Entry 4DR7 (X-ray diffraction, 3.75 A resolution); this record covers chains A and E of the 25 polymer chains in the assembly.

== Chain A ==
Molecule: 16S rRNA
Organism: Thermus thermophilus
Sequence (1522 nucleotides; each row starts with the number of its first residue; note: 42 numbers in that range are skipped by the numbering (no residue carries them; nothing is unmodelled there); a row labelled like 190A-190L holds insertion residues (190A, then the next letters in order); numbering starts at 0):
     0 UUUGUUGGAG AGUUUGAUCC UGGCUCAGGG UGAACGCUGG CGGCGUGCCU AAGACAUGCA
    60 AGUCGUGCGG G
    73 CCGCGGGGUU UU
    88 ACUCCG
    95 UGGUC
   101 AGCGGCGGAC GGGUGAGUAA CGCGUGGGU
  129A G
   130 ACCUACCCGG AAGAGGGGGA CAACCCGGGG AAACUCGGGC UAAUCCCCCA UGUGGACCCG
   190 C
190A-190L CCCUUGGGGUGU
   191 GUCCAAAGGG CUUU
   216 GCCCGCUUCC GGAUGGGCCC GCGUCCCAUC AGCUAGUUGG UGGGGUAAUG GCCCACCAAG
   276 GCGACGACGG GUAGCCGGUC UGAGAGGAUG GCCGGCCACA GGGGCACUGA GACACGGGCC
   336 CCACUCCUAC GGGAGGCAGC AGUUAGGAAU CUUCCGCAAU GGGCGCAAGC CUGACGGAGC
   396 GACGCCGCUU GGAGGAAGAA GCCCUUCGGG GUGUAAACUC CUGAA
   442 CCCGGGACGA AACCCCCGAC GA
   474 GGGGACUGAC GGUACCGGG
   494 GUAAUAGCGC CGGCCAACUC CGUGCCAGCA GCCGCGGUAA UACGGAGGGC GCGAGCGUUA
   554 CCCGGAUUCA CUGGGCGUAA AGGGCGUGUA GGCGGCCUGG GGCGUCCCAU GUGAAAGACC
   614 ACGGCUCAAC CGUGGGGGAG CGUGGGAUAC GCUCAGGCUA GACGGUGGGA GAGGGUGGUG
   674 GAAUUCCCGG AGUAGCGGUG AAAUGCGCAG AUACCGGGAG GAACGCCGAU GGCGAAGGCA
   734 GCCACCUGGU CCACCCGUGA CGCUGAGGCG CGAAAGCGUG GGGAGCAAAC CGGAUUAGAU
   794 ACCCGGGUAG UCCACGCCCU AAACGAUGCG CGCUAGGUCU CUGGGUCU
   848 CCUGGGGGCC GAAGCUAACG CGUUAAGCGC GCCGCCUGGG GAGUACGGCC GCAAGGCUGA
   908 AACUCAAAGG AAUUGACGGG GGCCCGCACA AGCGGUGGAG CAUGUGGUUU AAUUCGAAGX
   968 AACGCGAAGA ACCUUACCAG GCCUUGACAU GCUAGG
 1003A G
  1004 AACCCGGGUG AAAGCCUGGG GUGCCCC
1030A-1030D GCGA
  1031 GGGGAGCCCU AGCACAGGUG CUGCAUGGCC GUCGUCAGCU CGUGCCGUGA GGUGUUGGGU
  1091 UAAGUCCCGC AACGAGCGCA ACCCCCGCCG UUAGUUGCCA GCGGUUCGGC CGGGCACUCU
  1151 AACGGGACUG CCCGCGAAA
  1171 GCGGGAGGAA GGAGGGGACG ACGUCUGGUC AGCAUGGCCC UUACGGCCUG GGCGACACAC
  1231 GUGCUACAAU GCCCACUACA AAGCGAUGCC ACCCGGCAAC GGGGAGCUAA UCGCAAAAAG
  1291 GUGGGCCCAG UUCGGAUUGG GGUCUGCAAC CCGACCCCAU GAAGCCGGAA UCGCUAGUAA
  1351 UCGCGGAUCA G
 1361A C
  1362 CAUGCCGCGG UGAAUACGUU CCCGGGCCUU GUACACACXG CCXGUXACGC CAUGGGAGCG
  1422 GGCUCUACCC GAAGUCGCCG GG
  1446 AGCCUACGGG
  1459 CAGGCGCCGA GGGUAGGGCC CGUGACUGGG GCGAAGUCGU AACAAGGUAG CUGUACCGGA
  1519 AGGUGCGGCU GGAUCCACUC CUUUCU
Disordered / not traced: 0-4, 1541-1544
Construct notes: conflict C1534 (A2157 in M26923.1), A1535 (C2158 in M26923.1)
Modified residues: PSU (pseudouridine-5'-monophosphate) at position 516, 7MG (7N-methyl-8-hydroguanosine-5'-monophosphate) at position 527, M2G (N2-dimethylguanosine-5'-monophosphate) at position 966, 5MC (5-methylcytidine-5'-monophosphate) at position 967, 2MG (2N-methylguanosine-5'-monophosphate) at position 1207, 5MC (5-methylcytidine-5'-monophosphate) at position 1400, 4OC (4n,o2'-methylcytidine-5'-monophosphate) at position 1402, 5MC (5-methylcytidine-5'-monophosphate) at position 1404, 5MC (5-methylcytidine-5'-monophosphate) at position 1407, UR3 (3-methyluridine-5'-monophoshate) at position 1498, MA6 (6N-dimethyladenosine-5'-monophoshate) at position 1518, MA6 (6N-dimethyladenosine-5'-monophoshate) at position 1519, PSU (pseudouridine-5'-monophosphate) at position 1540, PSU (pseudouridine-5'-monophosphate) at position 1541
Bound ions: Mg2+ site 1 near U5 (its only coordinating residue here); Mg2+ site 2: U12, G21; Mg2+ site 3 near G21 (its only coordinating residue here); Mg2+ site 4: C48, G115; Mg2+ site 5: A59, U387; Mg2+ site 6 near G61 (its only coordinating residue here); Mg2+ site 7 near U62 (its only coordinating residue here); Mg2+ site 8 near U65 (its only coordinating residue here); Mg2+ site 9: G107, G324, G326; Mg2+ site 10 near A109 (its only coordinating residue here); Mg2+ site 11 near G111 (its only coordinating residue here); Mg2+ site 12 near G113 (its only coordinating residue here); 102 more Mg2+ sites not listed
Residues lining bound ligands: streptomycin (SRY): U12, U13, U14, C526, 7MG_527, C912, A913, A914, A915, C1490, G1491

== Chain E ==
Protein: 30S ribosomal protein S5
Organism: Thermus thermophilus
UniProtKB: Q5SHQ5 (RS5_THET8); numbering as in UniProt (aligned over 1-162)
Sequence (162 residues; row label = number of the first residue in the row):
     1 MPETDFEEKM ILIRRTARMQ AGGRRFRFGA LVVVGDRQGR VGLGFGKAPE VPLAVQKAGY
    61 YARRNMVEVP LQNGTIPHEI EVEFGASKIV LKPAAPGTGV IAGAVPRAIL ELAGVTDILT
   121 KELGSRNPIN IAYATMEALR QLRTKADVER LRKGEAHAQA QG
Disordered / not traced: 1-4, 156-162

== How chain A and chain E interact ==
Contacting residue pairs (83; chain A residue first):
  U5(A) with Ala-95(E), base contact
  G6(A) with Ala-94(E), base contact; Ala-95(E), hydrogen bond to the base; Thr-98(E), hydrogen bond to the base; Leu-119(E), sugar contact
  G7(A) with Lys-92(E), base contact; Thr-120(E), hydrogen bond to the sugar; Lys-121(E), base contact
  A8(A) with Ile-101(E), sugar contact; Ala-102(E), hydrogen bond to the sugar; Gly-103(E), sugar contact; Arg-107(E), hydrogen bond to the base; Thr-120(E), sugar contact
  G9(A) with Lys-121(E), salt bridge to the phosphate; Glu-122(E), hydrogen bond to the phosphate; Arg-126(E), base contact
  A10(A) with Arg-126(E), salt bridge to the phosphate
  G15(A) with Ala-17(E), hydrogen bond to the base; Met-19(E), sugar contact; Arg-24(E), hydrogen bond to the sugar
  A16(A) with Thr-16(E), sugar contact; Ala-17(E), hydrogen bond to the sugar
  U17(A) with Arg-14(E), phosphate contact
  C18(A) with Arg-14(E), salt bridge to the phosphate; Asn-127(E), hydrogen bond to the phosphate; Asn-130(E), phosphate contact
  C19(A) with Ala-86(E), phosphate contact; Ser-125(E), hydrogen bond to the phosphate; Asn-127(E), hydrogen bond to the phosphate; Asn-130(E), hydrogen bond to the phosphate
  U20(A) with Ala-86(E), phosphate contact; Ser-125(E), phosphate contact
  G558(A) with Lys-121(E), phosphate contact
  A559(A) with Lys-121(E), salt bridge to the phosphate; Arg-126(E), salt bridge to the phosphate
  U560(A) with Leu-123(E), base contact
  U863(A) with Glu-83(E), phosphate contact
  U921(A) with Arg-18(E), sugar contact; Met-19(E), hydrogen bond to the sugar
  G922(A) with Met-19(E), sugar contact; Gln-20(E), sugar contact; Ala-21(E), hydrogen bond to the sugar
  A923(A) with Ala-21(E), phosphate contact
  C1069(A) with Arg-25(E), hydrogen bond to the sugar
  U1070(A) with Arg-18(E), salt bridge to the phosphate; Gln-20(E), phosphate contact; Arg-25(E), salt bridge to the phosphate
  G1072(A) with Ala-48(E), phosphate contact; Pro-49(E), phosphate contact; Leu-53(E), phosphate contact; Lys-57(E), salt bridge to the phosphate
  U1073(A) with Lys-57(E), salt bridge to the phosphate
  G1074(A) with Tyr-60(E), phosphate contact; Tyr-61(E), hydrogen bond to the phosphate; Arg-64(E), salt bridge to the phosphate
  G1077(A) with Lys-47(E), base contact
  U1078(A) with Phe-84(E), sugar contact; Ile-129(E), sugar contact; Asn-130(E), hydrogen bond to the sugar; Tyr-133(E), sugar contact
  G1079(A) with Arg-14(E), hydrogen bond to the phosphate; Phe-45(E), sugar contact; Lys-47(E), salt bridge to the phosphate; Tyr-133(E), hydrogen bond to the phosphate
  A1080(A) with Arg-14(E), salt bridge to the phosphate; Thr-16(E), hydrogen bond to the phosphate; Ala-17(E), sugar contact; Phe-45(E), phosphate contact; Lys-47(E), phosphate contact
  G1081(A) with Thr-16(E), hydrogen bond to the phosphate; Ala-17(E), phosphate contact; Arg-18(E), phosphate contact; Arg-27(E), phosphate contact
  G1082(A) with Arg-27(E), salt bridge to the phosphate
  C1192(A) with Arg-25(E), hydrogen bond to the base
  G1193(A) with Gly-22(E), sugar contact
  U1194(A) with Gly-22(E), sugar contact
  A1396(A) with Met-19(E), base contact
  C1397(A) with Arg-24(E), salt bridge to the phosphate
  A1398(A) with Met-19(E), base contact; Gln-20(E), hydrogen bond to the base; Ala-21(E), base contact; Gly-22(E), base contact
Interface residues without a listed pair, chain A (38 interface residues in all): A864, C1071
Interface residues without a listed pair, chain E (48 interface residues in all): Arg-15, Gly-23, Gly-85, Ser-87, Val-90, Gly-124

== In short ==
Chain A and chain E form an interface of 38 and 48 residues respectively, with 24 hydrogen bonds and 14 salt
bridges. Among the polar pairs are G6(A)/Ala-95(E), G6(A)/Thr-98(E) and A8(A)/Arg-107(E). Bound to chain A:
streptomycin.
Chain A is 16S rRNA and chain E is 30S ribosomal protein S5, both from Thermus thermophilus; the structure,
Crystal structure of the Thermus thermophilus (HB8) 30S ribosomal subunit with codon, crystallographically
disordered near-cognate transfer ..., was determined by X-ray diffraction, deposited together with 4DR1, 4DR2,
4DR3, 4DR4, 4DR5 and 4DR6.
